Entry 5VOX (electron microscopy, 6.80 A resolution (low resolution: residue-level contacts below are approximate; hydrogen-bond / salt-bridge calls are withheld)); this record covers chains C and D of the 33 polymer chains in the assembly.

Chain C:
Name: V-type proton ATPase catalytic subunit A
Organism: Saccharomyces cerevisiae
Notes: EC 3.6.3.14, 3.1.-.-
UniProt: P17255 (VATA_YEAST); numbering as in UniProt; present here: 1-283, 738-1071
Amino-acid sequence (617 residues; each row starts with the number of its first residue; note: 454 numbers in that range are skipped by the numbering (no residue carries them; nothing is unmodelled there)):
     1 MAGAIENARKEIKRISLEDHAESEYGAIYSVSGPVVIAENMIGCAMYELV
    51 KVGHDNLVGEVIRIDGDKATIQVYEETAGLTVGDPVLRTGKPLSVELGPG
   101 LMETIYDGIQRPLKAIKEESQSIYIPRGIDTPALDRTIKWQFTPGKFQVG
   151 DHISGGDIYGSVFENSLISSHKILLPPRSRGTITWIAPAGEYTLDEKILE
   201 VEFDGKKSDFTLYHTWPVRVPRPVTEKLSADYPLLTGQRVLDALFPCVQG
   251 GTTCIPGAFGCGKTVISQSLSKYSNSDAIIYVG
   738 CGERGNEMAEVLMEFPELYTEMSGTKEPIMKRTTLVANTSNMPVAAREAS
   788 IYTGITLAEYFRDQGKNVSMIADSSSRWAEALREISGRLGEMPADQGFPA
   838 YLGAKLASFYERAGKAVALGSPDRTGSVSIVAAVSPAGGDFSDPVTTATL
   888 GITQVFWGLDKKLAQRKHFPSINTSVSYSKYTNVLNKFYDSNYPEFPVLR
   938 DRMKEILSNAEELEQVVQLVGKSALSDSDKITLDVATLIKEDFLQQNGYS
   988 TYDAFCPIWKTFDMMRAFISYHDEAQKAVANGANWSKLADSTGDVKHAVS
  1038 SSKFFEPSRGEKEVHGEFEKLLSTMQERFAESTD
Disordered / not traced: 1-24
UniProt features mapped onto this chain:
  - binding site (ATP): G257 to T264
  - modified residue: A2 (N-acetylalanine), T131 (Phosphothreonine), S858 (Phosphoserine), S928 (Phosphoserine)

Chain D:
Name: V-type proton ATPase subunit B
Organism: Saccharomyces cerevisiae (strain ATCC 204508 / S288c)
UniProt: P16140 (VATB_YEAST); residue numbers follow UniProt; this construct covers 1-517
Amino-acid sequence (517 residues; each row starts with the number of its first residue):
     1 MVLSDKELFAINKKAVEQGFNVKPRLNYNTVSGVNGPLVILEKVKFPRYN
    51 EIVNLTLPDGTVRQGQVLEIRGDRAIVQVFEGTSGIDVKKTTVEFTGESL
   101 RIPVSEDMLGRIFDGSGRPIDNGPKVFAEDYLDINGSPINPYARIYPEEM
   151 ISTGVSAIDTMNSIARGQKIPIFSASGLPHNEIAAQICRQAGLVRPTKDV
   201 HDGHEENFSIVFAAMGVNLETARFFKQDFEENGSLERTSLFLNLANDPTI
   251 ERIITPRLALTTAEYLAYQTERHVLTILTDMSSYADALREVSAAREEVPG
   301 RRGYPGYMYTDLSTIYERAGRVEGRNGSITQIPILTMPNDDITHPIPDLT
   351 GYITEGQIFVDRQLHNKGIYPPINVLPSLSRLMKSAIGEGMTRKDHGDVS
   401 NQLYAKYAIGKDAAAMKAVVGEEALSIEDKLSLEFLEKFEKTFITQGAYE
   451 DRTVFESLDQAWSLLRIYPKEMLNRISPKILDEFYDRARDDADEDEEDPD
   501 TRSSGKKKDASQEESLI
Disordered / not traced: 1-28, 486-517
UniProt features mapped onto this chain:
  - binding site (ATP): R381
  - modified residue (Phosphoserine): S4, S137, S503, S504, S511, S515
  - cross-link (Glycyl lysine isopeptide (Lys-Gly)): K14 (interchain with G-Cter in ubiquitin), K508 (interchain with G-Cter in ubiquitin)

Chain C / chain D interface:
Residue-residue contacts (19; chain C residue first):
  Y29(C) - R71(D)
  Y29(C) - G72(D)
  S30(C) - I70(D)
  V31(C) - I70(D)
  A78(C) - Y49(D)
  L80(C) - Y49(D)
  T81(C) - R48(D)
  V82(C) - K45(D)
  Q121(C) - I139(D)
  S122(C) - I139(D)
  S122(C) - N140(D)
  I123(C) - N140(D)
  N778(C) - S313(D)
  E821(C) - G306(D)
  Q833(C) - R301(D)
  G834(C) - G300(D)
  G834(C) - R301(D)
  R903(C) - N401(D)
  G958(C) - A424(D)
Other interface residues (no listed pair), chain C (25 interface residues in all): I125, G260, R741, S777, R820, G824, Q902, K904, K959
Other interface residues (no listed pair), chain D (25 interface residues in all): P47, E69, S137, Y142, V298, E317, I353, L376, L379, Y404, A405

Summary:
Chain C and chain D each contribute 25 residues to their interface. Curated annotation (UniProt) lists 8
ATP-binding residues on chain C; ATP-binding residue R381(D) on chain D.
Chain C is V-type proton ATPase catalytic subunit A (Saccharomyces cerevisiae) and chain D is V-type proton
ATPase subunit B (Saccharomyces cerevisiae (strain ATCC 204508 / S288c)); the structure, Yeast V-ATPase in
complex with Legionella pneumophila effector SidK (rotational state 1), was determined by electron microscopy
(same publication as 5VOZ, 5VOY, 5UF5 and 5UFK).
